5QQP - chain A; structure by X-ray diffraction, 2.08 A resolution.

[Chain A]
Name: Coagulation factor XI
Source organism: Homo sapiens
Notes: EC 3.4.21.27; fragment: coagulation factor xi, heavy chain
Reference sequence: P03951 (FA11_HUMAN); the construct lacks a stretch of the UniProt sequence and is renumbered around it, so the offset changes along the chain: 16-36 = UniProt 388-408; 37-58 = UniProt 411-432; 59-65 = UniProt 435-441; 66-143 = UniProt 444-521; 3 more segments
Sequence (244 residues; each row starts with the number of its first residue; note: 1 number in that range is skipped by the numbering (no residue carries it; nothing is unmodelled there); a row labelled like 36A-36B holds insertion residues (36A, then the next letters in order)):
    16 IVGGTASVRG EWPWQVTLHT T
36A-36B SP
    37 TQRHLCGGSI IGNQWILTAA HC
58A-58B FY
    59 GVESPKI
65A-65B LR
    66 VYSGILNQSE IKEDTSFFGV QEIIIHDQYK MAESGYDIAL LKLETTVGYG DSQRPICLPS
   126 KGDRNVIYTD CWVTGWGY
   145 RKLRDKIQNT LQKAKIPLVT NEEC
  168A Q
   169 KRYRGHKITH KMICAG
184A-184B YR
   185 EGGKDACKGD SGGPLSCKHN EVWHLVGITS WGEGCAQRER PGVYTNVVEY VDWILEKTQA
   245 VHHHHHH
Disordered / not traced: 246-251
Construct notes: conflict Gly113 (Asn491 in P03951), Gly115 (Thr493 in P03951); expression tag (246-251)
Curated features (UniProtKB/Swiss-Prot):
  - active site (Charge relay system): His57, Asp102, Ser195
  - binding site (heparin): Lys169 to Arg172
  - glycosylation: Asn72 (N-linked (GlcNAc...) (complex) asparagine)
Cystine bridges: Cys42-Cys58, Cys136-Cys201, Cys168-Cys182, Cys191-Cys219

[Overview]
Curated annotation (UniProt) lists 3 active-site residues and 4 heparin-binding residues.
Chain A is Coagulation factor XI (Homo sapiens); the structure, FACTOR XIA IN COMPLEX WITH THE INHIBITOR
methyl
[(5E,8S)-8-[(4S)-4-(3-chlorophenyl)-2-oxopiperidin-1-yl]-2-oxo-1,3,4,7,8,10-hexahydro-2H-12,9-(azeno)-1,10-benzodiazacyclotetradecin-15-yl]carbamate,
was determined by X-ray diffraction together with 5QQO from the same study.
